Entry 8FNL (electron microscopy, 2.80 A resolution); this record covers chains A and D of the 12 polymer chains in the assembly.

# Chain A (and D)
Protein: Lamina-associated polypeptide 2, isoform alpha, Integrase chimera
Organism: Homo sapiens
Notes: EC 2.7.7.-, 3.1.-.-; chain D of this document is another copy of the same molecule, construct and numbering; everything in this record applies to it too
UniProt: chimeric construct of P42166, P12497: residues -53 to -3 from P42166 (LAP2A_HUMAN) positions 50-100 (UniProt number = residue number + 103); residues 1-288 from P12497 positions 1148-1435 (UniProt number = residue number + 1147)
Sequence (364 residues; each row starts with the number of its first residue; numbers below 1 keep their minus sign (Gly-75 is residue -75)):
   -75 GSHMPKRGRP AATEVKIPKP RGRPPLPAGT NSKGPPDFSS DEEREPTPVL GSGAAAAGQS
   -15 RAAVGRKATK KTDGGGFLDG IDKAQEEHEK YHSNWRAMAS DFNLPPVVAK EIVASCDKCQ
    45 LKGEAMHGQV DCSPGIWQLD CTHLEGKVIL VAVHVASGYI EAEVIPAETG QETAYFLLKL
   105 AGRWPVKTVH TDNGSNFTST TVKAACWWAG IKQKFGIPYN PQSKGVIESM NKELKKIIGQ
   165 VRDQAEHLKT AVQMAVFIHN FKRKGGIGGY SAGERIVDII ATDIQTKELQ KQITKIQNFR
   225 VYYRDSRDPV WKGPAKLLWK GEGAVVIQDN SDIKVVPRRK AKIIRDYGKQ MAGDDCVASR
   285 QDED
Unresolved in the structure: -75 to 0, 229-235, 269-288 (chain D: -75 to 221, 269-288)
Construct notes: expression tag (-75 to -54); conflict Gln-17 (Arg86 in P42166); linker (-2 to 0); engineered mutation Lys138 (Glu1285 in P12497), Lys148 (Gln1295 in P12497)
Bound ions: Zn2+: His12, His16, Cys40, Cys43; Mg2+ site 1: Asp64, Asp116 (together with Dolutegravir); Mg2+ site 2: Asp64, Glu152 (together with Dolutegravir)
Residues lining bound ligands: Dolutegravir (DLU; (4R,12aS)-N-(2,4-difluorobenzyl)-7-hydroxy-4-methyl-6,8-dioxo-3,4,6,8,12,12a-hexahydro-2H-pyrido[1',2':4,5]pyrazino[2,1-b][1,3]oxazine-9-carboxamide): Asp64, Cys65, Asp116, Asn117, Gly118, Tyr143, Pro145, Gln146, Glu152
Reported in the primary citation:
  - mutagenesis - E138K/G140A/Q148K (1.0 kcal/mol): decreased binding to Dolutegravir (from molecular simulation)
  - mutagenesis - E138K/G140A/Q148K (1.0 kcal/mol): decreased binding to DTG (from molecular simulation)
  - catalytic residues: Glu152 (citing earlier work)
  - mutagenesis - G140A (3- to 5-fold), G140S (3- to 5-fold), Q148K (5- to 10-fold): decreased catalytic activity
  - mutagenesis - E138K: unchanged catalytic activity
  - mutagenesis - Q148K: decreased growth

# Interface between chain A and chain D
Pairs across the interface (32):
  Ala38(A) - Arg224(D)  hydrogen bond (backbone-side chain)
  Ala38(A) - Ile268(D)
  Ser39(A) - Arg224(D)
  Asp41(A) - Tyr226(D)  hydrogen bond
  Asp41(A) - Pro238(D)
  Gln44(A) - Tyr226(D)
  Gln44(A) - Trp235(D)
  Gln44(A) - Lys266(D)  hydrogen bond
  Gln44(A) - Ile268(D)
  Leu45(A) - Trp235(D)  hydrogen bond (backbone-side chain)
  Lys46(A) - Trp235(D)
  Lys46(A) - Lys266(D)
  Gly47(A) - Trp235(D)
  Gly47(A) - Arg263(D)
  Gly47(A) - Ala265(D)
  Glu48(A) - Arg262(D)  salt bridge
  Glu48(A) - Arg263(D)
  Glu48(A) - Ala265(D)  hydrogen bond (backbone-backbone)
  Met50(A) - Arg263(D)
  His51(A) - Arg263(D)  hydrogen bond
  Gln53(A) - Glu246(D)
  Ile141(A) - Ala248(D)  hydrophobic
  Ile141(A) - Val259(D)
  Ile141(A) - Val260(D)
  Ile141(A) - Pro261(D)
  Tyr143(A) - Ser230(D)
  Tyr143(A) - Arg231(D)  hydrogen bond
  Tyr143(A) - Lys264(D)  hydrogen bond (backbone-side chain)
  Asn144(A) - Pro261(D)
  Asn144(A) - Arg263(D)  hydrogen bond
  Asn144(A) - Lys264(D)
  Gln146(A) - Arg263(D)
Interface residues without a listed pair, chain A (17 interface residues in all): Gly52, Pro142
Interface residues without a listed pair, chain D (18 interface residues in all): Gly247

# Overview
17 residues of chain A face 18 of chain D across their interface; the contacts include 9 hydrogen bonds and 1
salt bridge. Polar contacts include Glu48(A)-Arg262(D), Ala38(A)-Arg224(D) and Asp41(A)-Tyr226(D). The paper
reports the catalytic residue Glu152(A); G140A, G140S and Q148K of chain A reduce catalytic activity; 5
substitutions were tested in all.
Both chains are Lamina-associated polypeptide 2, isoform alpha, Integrase chimera (Homo sapiens). Entry 8FNL
(Structure of E138K/Q148K HIV-1 intasome with Dolutegravir bound) was determined by electron microscopy,
deposited together with 8FND, 8FNG, 8FNH, 8FNJ, 8FNM, 8FNO, 8FNP and 8FNQ.
